2VHH - chains B and C of the 4 polymer chains in the assembly; structure by X-ray diffraction, 2.80 A resolution.

[Chain B (and C)]
Molecule: CG3027-pa
Organism: Drosophila melanogaster
Notes: EC 3.5.1.6; chain C of this document is another copy of the same molecule, construct and numbering; everything in this record applies to it too
UniProt: Q9VI04 (Q9VI04_DROME); residues 1-386 here = UniProt positions 1-386
Chain sequence (405 residues; row label = number of the first residue in the row):
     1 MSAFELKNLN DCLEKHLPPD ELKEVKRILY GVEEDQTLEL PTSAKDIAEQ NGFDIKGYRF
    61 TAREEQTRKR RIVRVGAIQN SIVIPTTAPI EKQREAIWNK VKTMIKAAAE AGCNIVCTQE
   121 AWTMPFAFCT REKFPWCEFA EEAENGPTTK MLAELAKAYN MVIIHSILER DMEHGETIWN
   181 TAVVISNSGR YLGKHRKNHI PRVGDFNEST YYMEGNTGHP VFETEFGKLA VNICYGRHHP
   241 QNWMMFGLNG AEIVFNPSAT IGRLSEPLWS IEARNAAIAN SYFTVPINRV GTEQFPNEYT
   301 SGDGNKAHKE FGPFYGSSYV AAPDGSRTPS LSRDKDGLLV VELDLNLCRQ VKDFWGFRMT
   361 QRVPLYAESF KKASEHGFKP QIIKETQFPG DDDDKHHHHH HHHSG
Disordered / not traced: 1-7, 387-405 (chain C: 1-4, 387-405)

[Chain B / chain C interface]
Pairs across the interface - 55 pairs, chain B then chain C:
  Thr130(B) - Gly302(C)
  Arg131(B) - Arg131(C)
  Arg131(B) - Gly204(C)  hydrogen bond (side chain-backbone)
  Arg131(B) - Asn207(C)  hydrogen bond
  Arg131(B) - Thr300(C)  hydrogen bond (side chain-backbone)
  Arg131(B) - Ser301(C)
  Arg131(B) - Gly302(C)
  Glu132(B) - Gly302(C)
  Glu132(B) - Asp303(C)
  Glu132(B) - Gly304(C)
  Glu173(B) - Phe378(C)
  His174(B) - Ala373(C)  hydrogen bond (side chain-backbone)
  His174(B) - Glu375(C)  hydrogen bond (side chain-backbone)
  His174(B) - His376(C)
  His174(B) - Phe378(C)
  Arg202(B) - Arg202(C)
  Arg202(B) - Ser209(C)  hydrogen bond (side chain-backbone)
  Arg202(B) - Thr210(C)
  Arg202(B) - Met213(C)
  Gly204(B) - Arg131(C)
  Asn207(B) - Arg131(C)  hydrogen bond
  Ser209(B) - Arg202(C)  hydrogen bond (backbone-side chain)
  Ser209(B) - Ser209(C)  hydrogen bond
  Thr210(B) - Arg202(C)
  Met213(B) - Arg202(C)
  Met213(B) - Glu214(C)
  Glu214(B) - Met213(C)
  Glu214(B) - Glu214(C)
  Asn216(B) - His376(C)
  Thr217(B) - His376(C)
  Asn297(B) - Gly304(C)
  Glu298(B) - Thr300(C)
  Glu298(B) - Lys306(C)  salt bridge
  Glu298(B) - Ala307(C)
  Tyr299(B) - Thr300(C)
  Thr300(B) - Arg131(C)  hydrogen bond (backbone-side chain)
  Thr300(B) - Glu298(C)
  Thr300(B) - Tyr299(C)
  Thr300(B) - Thr300(C)  hydrogen bond (side chain-backbone)
  Ser301(B) - Arg131(C)
  Gly302(B) - Thr130(C)
  Gly302(B) - Arg131(C)
  Gly302(B) - Glu132(C)
  Asp303(B) - Glu132(C)
  Gly304(B) - Asn297(C)
  Lys306(B) - Glu298(C)  salt bridge
  Ala307(B) - Glu298(C)  hydrogen bond (backbone-side chain)
  Ala307(B) - Ala307(C)  hydrophobic
  Ala373(B) - His174(C)  hydrogen bond (backbone-side chain)
  Glu375(B) - His174(C)  hydrogen bond (backbone-side chain)
  His376(B) - His174(C)
  His376(B) - Asn216(C)  hydrogen bond (side chain-backbone)
  His376(B) - Thr217(C)
  Phe378(B) - Glu173(C)
  Phe378(B) - His174(C)
Interface residues without a listed pair, chain B (30 interface residues in all): Ser374, Pro380
Interface residues without a listed pair, chain C (32 interface residues in all): Lys133, Asp205, Ser374, Pro380

[In short]
The interface between chain B and chain C involves 30 residues on one side and 32 on the other, with 15
hydrogen bonds and 2 salt bridges. Polar pairs include Glu298(B)-Lys306(C), Arg131(B)-Gly204(C) and
Arg131(B)-Asn207(C).
Chain B and chain C are both CG3027-pa (Drosophila melanogaster); the structure, Crystal structure of a
pyrimidine degrading enzyme from Drosophila melanogaster, was determined by X-ray diffraction (same
publication as 2VHI).
